8W87 - chains A and B of the 5 polymer chains in the assembly; structure by electron microscopy, 2.80 A resolution.

[Chain A]
Name: Guanine nucleotide-binding protein G(s) subunit alpha isoforms short
From: Homo sapiens
Chain sequence (361 residues; row label = number of the first residue in the row):
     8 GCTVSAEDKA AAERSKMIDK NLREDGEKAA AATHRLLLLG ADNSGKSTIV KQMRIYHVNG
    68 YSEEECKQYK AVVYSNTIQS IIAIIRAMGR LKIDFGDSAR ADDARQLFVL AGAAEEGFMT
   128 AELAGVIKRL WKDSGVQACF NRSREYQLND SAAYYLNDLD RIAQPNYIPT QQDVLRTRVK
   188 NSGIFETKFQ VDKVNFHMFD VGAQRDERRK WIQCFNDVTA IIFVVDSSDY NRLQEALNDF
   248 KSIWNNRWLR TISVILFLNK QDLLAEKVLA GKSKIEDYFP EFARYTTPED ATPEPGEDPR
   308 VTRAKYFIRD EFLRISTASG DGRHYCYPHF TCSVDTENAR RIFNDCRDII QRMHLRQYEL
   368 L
Disordered / not traced: 8-10, 64-187

[Chain B]
Name: Guanine nucleotide-binding protein G(I)/G(S)/G(T) subunit beta-1
From: Homo sapiens
Reference sequence: P62873 (GBB1_HUMAN); residue numbers follow UniProt; this construct covers 2-340
Chain sequence (345 residues; row label = number of the first residue in the row; numbers below 1 keep their minus sign (Met-4 is residue -4)):
    -4 MGSLLQSELD QLRQEAEQLK NQIRDARKAC ADATLSQITN NIDPVGRIQM RTRRTLRGHL
    56 AKIYAMHWGT DSRLLVSASQ DGKLIIWDSY TTNKVHAIPL RSSWVMTCAY APSGNYVACG
   116 GLDNICSIYN LKTREGNVRV SRELAGHTGY LSCCRFLDDN QIVTSSGDTT CALWDIETGQ
   176 QTTTFTGHTG DVMSLSLAPD TRLFVSGACD ASAKLWDVRE GMCRQTFTGH ESDINAICFF
   236 PNGNAFATGS DDATCRLFDL RADQELMTYS HDNIICGITS VSFSKSGRLL LAGYDDFNCN
   296 VWDALKADRA GVLAGHDNRV SCLGVTDDGM AVATGSWDSF LKIWN
Disordered / not traced: -4 to 2
Differences from the reference sequence: initiating methionine (-4); expression tag (-3 to 1)
Curated features (UniProtKB/Swiss-Prot):
  - modified residue: Ser2 (N-acetylserine), His266 (Phosphohistidine)
  - natural variant: Leu30 (L30F: In MRD42; uncertain significance), Arg52 (R52G: In MRD42), Gly64 (G64V: In MRD42), Asp76 (D76E: In MRD42; D76G: In MRD42), Gly77 (G77S: In MRD42), Lys78 (K78R: In MRD42), Ile80 (I80N: In MRD42; I80T: In MRD42), His91 (H91R: In MRD42; uncertain significance), Ala92 (A92T: In MRD42), Pro94 (P94S: In MRD42), Leu95 (L95P: In MRD42), Arg96 (R96L: In MRD42), 5 further natural variant entries in UniProt

[Interface between chain A and chain B]
Pairs across the interface (59; chain A residue first):
  Arg21(A) with Val90(B), hydrogen bond (side chain-backbone); His91(B), hydrogen bond
  Ser22(A) with Asn88(B); Lys89(B), hydrogen bond (side chain-backbone)
  Ile25(A) with Lys89(B); Ala92(B), hydrophobic
  Asp26(A) with Lys89(B), salt bridge
  Leu29(A) with Gly53(B); Ile80(B), hydrophobic; Lys89(B); Ala92(B), hydrophobic
  Asp32(A) with Lys78(B), salt bridge
  Gly33(A) with Leu55(B)
  Ala37(A) with Leu55(B), hydrophobic
  Ser189(A) with Asp118(B); Asn119(B)
  Gly190(A) with Leu117(B); Asp118(B); Asn119(B)
  Ile191(A) with Trp99(B); Leu117(B)
  Phe206(A) with Trp99(B)
  Ala210(A) with Asn119(B), hydrogen bond (backbone-side chain); Thr143(B); Gly144(B)
  Gln211(A) with Leu117(B), hydrogen bond (side chain-backbone); Asn119(B), hydrogen bond; Gly144(B); Tyr145(B), hydrogen bond (side chain-backbone)
  Arg212(A) with Gly162(B), hydrogen bond (side chain-backbone); Asp163(B); Thr164(B); Gly185(B); Asp186(B), salt bridge
  Arg216(A) with Cys204(B); Asp228(B), salt bridge
  Lys217(A) with Tyr145(B); Met188(B); Asp228(B), salt bridge; Asn230(B), hydrogen bond; Asp246(B), salt bridge
  Trp218(A) with Leu117(B), hydrophobic; Tyr145(B), hydrophobic
  Gln220(A) with Arg314(B), hydrogen bond; Trp332(B)
  Cys221(A) with Lys57(B), hydrogen bond (backbone-side chain); Tyr59(B), hydrogen bond; Gln75(B), hydrogen bond; Trp99(B); Met101(B), hydrophobic; Leu117(B), hydrophobic
  Phe222(A) with Trp99(B), hydrophobic; Leu117(B), hydrophobic
  Asn223(A) with Lys57(B), hydrogen bond; Trp332(B)
  Asp224(A) with Lys57(B), salt bridge
  Trp255(A) with Asp290(B); Arg314(B); Trp332(B), hydrophobic
Also at the interface, not in a pair above, chain A (30 interface residues in all): Ala18, Ala19, Val208, Glu214, Val225, Arg254
Also at the interface, not in a pair above, chain B (35 interface residues in all): His142, Thr184

[Summary]
30 residues of chain A and 35 residues of chain B are in contact, with 14 hydrogen bonds and 7 salt bridges.
Among the polar pairs are Asp26(A)-Lys89(B), Asp32(A)-Lys78(B) and Arg212(A)-Asp186(B).
Here chain A is Guanine nucleotide-binding protein G(s) subunit alpha isoforms short and chain B is Guanine
nucleotide-binding protein G(I)/G(S)/G(T) subunit beta-1, both from Homo sapiens. Entry 8W87 (Cryo-EM
structure of the METH-TAAR1 complex) was determined by electron microscopy (same publication as 8W88, 8W89 and
8W8A).
